1IXZ - chain A; structure by X-ray diffraction, 2.20 A resolution.

[Chain A]
Name: ATP-dependent metalloprotease FtsH
From: Thermus thermophilus
Notes: fragment: f1
Reference sequence: Q9LCZ4 (Q9LCZ4_THETH); residue numbers follow UniProt; this construct covers 146-393
Sequence (254 residues; row label = number of the first residue in the row):
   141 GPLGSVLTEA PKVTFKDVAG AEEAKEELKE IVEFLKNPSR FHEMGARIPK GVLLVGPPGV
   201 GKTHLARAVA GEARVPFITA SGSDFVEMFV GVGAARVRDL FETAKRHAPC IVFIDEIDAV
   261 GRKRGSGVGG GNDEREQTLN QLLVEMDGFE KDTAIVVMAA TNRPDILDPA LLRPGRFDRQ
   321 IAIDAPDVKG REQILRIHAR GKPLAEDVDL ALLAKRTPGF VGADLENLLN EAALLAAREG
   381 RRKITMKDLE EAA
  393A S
Unresolved in the structure: 141-147, 263-271
Construct notes: linker (141-145); cloning artifact (393A)
Ion coordination: Hg2+ site 1: Ala-244, His-247, Cys-250; Hg2+ site 2 near His-338 (its only coordinating residue here)
Reported in the primary citation:
  - mutagenesis - E256Q: abolished catalytic activity
  - catalytic residues: Glu-256 (proposed by the authors, not directly observed)
  - catalytic residues: Arg-313 (by similarity / conservation)

[In short]
Ala-244, His-247 and Cys-250 coordinate Hg2+ site 1. From the paper: catalytic residues Glu-256 and Arg-313;
E256Q abolishes catalytic activity.
Chain A is ATP-dependent metalloprotease FtsH (Thermus thermophilus); the structure, Crystal structure of the
FtsH ATPase domain from Thermus thermophilus, was determined by X-ray diffraction (same publication as 1IY0,
1IY1 and 1IY2).
